PDB entry 8KA2 | X-ray diffraction, 3.38 A resolution | chain A

== Chain A ==
Name: Rdtnd-rid cbd
From: Vibrio vulnificus
Notes: EC 3.4.22.-; fragment: MARTX toxin DUF1-RIDcbd region
UniProtKB: A0A2S3R7M0 (MARTX_VIBVL); residue numbers follow UniProt; this construct covers 1959-2374
Sequence (419 residues; each row starts with the number of its first residue):
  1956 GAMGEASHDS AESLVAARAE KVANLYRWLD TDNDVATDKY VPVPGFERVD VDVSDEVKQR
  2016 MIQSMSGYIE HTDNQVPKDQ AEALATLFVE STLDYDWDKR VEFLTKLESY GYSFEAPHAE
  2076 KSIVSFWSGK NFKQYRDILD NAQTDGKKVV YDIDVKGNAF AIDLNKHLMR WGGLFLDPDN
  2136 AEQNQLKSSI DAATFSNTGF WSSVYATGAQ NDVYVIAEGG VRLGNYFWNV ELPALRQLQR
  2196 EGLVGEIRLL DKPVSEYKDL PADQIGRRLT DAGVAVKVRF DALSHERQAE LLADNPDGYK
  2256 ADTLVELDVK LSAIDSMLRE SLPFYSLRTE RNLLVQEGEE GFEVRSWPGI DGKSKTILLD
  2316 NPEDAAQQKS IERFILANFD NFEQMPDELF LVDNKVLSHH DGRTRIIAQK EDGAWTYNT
Not modelled in the structure: 1956-1967, 1990-2006, 2372-2374
Construct notes: cloning artifact (1956-1958)
Modified positions: Mse-1958 (selenomethionine); Mse-2016, Mse-2020, Mse-2124, Mse-2272, Mse-2340 (selenomethionine; parent Met)
Reported in the primary citation:
  - catalytic residues: Glu-2186
  - mutagenesis - E2186Q: abolished catalytic activity
  - mutagenesis - W2183L/R2195L/E2285L/R2328L: abolished catalytic activity on CaM

== In short ==
From the paper: the catalytic residue Glu-2186; E2186Q abolishes catalytic activity.
Chain A is Rdtnd-rid cbd (Vibrio vulnificus); the structure, Crystal structure of the RID-dependent
transforming NADase domain (RDTND)/calmodulin-binding domain of Rho inactivation domain (RID-CBD) from ...,
was determined by X-ray diffraction together with 8K9Z, 8KA0 and 8KA1 from the same study.
